8REF - chains A and B of the 3 polymer chains in the assembly; structure by X-ray diffraction, 1.90 A resolution.

Chain A:
Name: HLA class I histocompatibility antigen B alpha chain
Source organism: Homo sapiens
UniProtKB: C5IYE8 (C5IYE8_HUMAN); residues -23 to 338 here correspond to UniProt positions 1-362 (UniProt number = residue number + 24)
Chain sequence (362 residues; numbered -23 to 338; the number before each row is that of its first residue; numbers below 1 keep their minus sign (Met-23 is residue -23)):
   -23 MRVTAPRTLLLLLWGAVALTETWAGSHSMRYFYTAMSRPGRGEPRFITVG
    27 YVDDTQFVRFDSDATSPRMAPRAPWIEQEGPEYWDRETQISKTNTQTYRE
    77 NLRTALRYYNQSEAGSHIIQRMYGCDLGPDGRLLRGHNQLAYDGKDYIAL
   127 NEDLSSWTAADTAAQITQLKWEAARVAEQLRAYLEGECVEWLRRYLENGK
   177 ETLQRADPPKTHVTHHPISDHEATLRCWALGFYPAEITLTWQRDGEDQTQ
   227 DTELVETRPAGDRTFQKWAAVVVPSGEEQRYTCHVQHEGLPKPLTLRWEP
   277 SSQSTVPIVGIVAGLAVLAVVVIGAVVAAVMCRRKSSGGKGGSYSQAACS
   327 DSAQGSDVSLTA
Not modelled in the structure: -23 to 0, 277-338
Cystine bridges: Cys101-Cys164, Cys203-Cys259
Bound ions: Na+: Gln155 (shared with 1 residue of chain C)

Chain B:
Name: Beta-2-microglobulin
Source organism: Homo sapiens
UniProtKB: P61769 (B2MG_HUMAN); residues 1-99 here correspond to UniProt positions 21-119 (UniProt number = residue number + 20)
Chain sequence (100 residues; each row starts with the number of its first residue; numbering starts at 0):
     0 MIQRTPKIQVYSRHPAENGKSNFLNCYVSGFHPSDIEVDLLKNGERIEKV
    50 EHSDLSFSKDWSFYLLYYTEFTPTEKDEYACRVNHVTLSQPKIVKWDRDM
Not modelled in the structure: 0-1
Cystine bridges: Cys25-Cys80
Sequence notes: initiating methionine (0)
UniProt features mapped onto this chain:
  - modified residue: Gln2 (Pyrrolidone carboxylic acid)
  - glycosylation: Ile1 (N-linked (Glc) (glycation) isoleucine), Lys19 (N-linked (Glc) (glycation) lysine), Lys41 (N-linked (Glc) (glycation) lysine), Lys48 (N-linked (Glc) (glycation) lysine), Lys58 (N-linked (Glc) (glycation) lysine), Lys91 (N-linked (Glc) (glycation) lysine), Lys94 (N-linked (Glc) (glycation) lysine)

Chain A / chain B interface:
Pairs across the interface (63):
  Phe8(A) - Phe56(B)  hydrophobic
  Tyr9(A) - Phe56(B)
  Thr10(A) - Phe56(B)
  Thr10(A) - Phe62(B)
  Met12(A) - Ser33(B)  hydrogen bond
  Arg17(A) - Asp34(B)  salt bridge
  Ile23(A) - Leu54(B)
  Val25(A) - Asp53(B)
  Val25(A) - Leu54(B)
  Val25(A) - Ser55(B)
  Tyr27(A) - Ser55(B)  hydrogen bond
  Tyr27(A) - Tyr63(B)  hydrogen bond
  Gln32(A) - Asp53(B)  hydrogen bond
  Arg35(A) - Asp53(B)  salt bridge
  Arg48(A) - Asp53(B)  salt bridge
  Ile94(A) - His31(B)
  Ile94(A) - Pro32(B)  hydrophobic
  Ile94(A) - Ser33(B)
  Ile94(A) - Phe62(B)  hydrophobic
  Gln96(A) - His31(B)  hydrogen bond
  Gln96(A) - Phe56(B)
  Gln96(A) - Trp60(B)  hydrogen bond (side chain-backbone)
  Gln96(A) - Phe62(B)
  Arg97(A) - Phe56(B)
  Met98(A) - Phe56(B)  hydrophobic
  Met98(A) - Lys58(B)
  Met98(A) - Trp60(B)  hydrophobic
  Gln115(A) - Trp60(B)
  Leu116(A) - Trp60(B)
  Ala117(A) - Trp60(B)  hydrophobic
  Asp119(A) - His31(B)
  Gly120(A) - Arg3(B)  hydrogen bond (backbone-side chain)
  Gly120(A) - His31(B)
  Gly120(A) - Trp60(B)
  Asp122(A) - Trp60(B)  hydrogen bond
  His192(A) - Asp98(B)  salt bridge
  Arg202(A) - Asp98(B)  hydrogen bond (side chain-backbone)
  Arg202(A) - Met99(B)
  Trp204(A) - Asp98(B)
  Trp204(A) - Met99(B)
  Leu206(A) - Pro14(B)  hydrophobic
  Val231(A) - Gln8(B)
  Glu232(A) - Lys6(B)
  Glu232(A) - Gln8(B)  hydrogen bond (backbone-side chain)
  Glu232(A) - Tyr26(B)
  Glu232(A) - Ser28(B)  hydrogen bond
  Thr233(A) - Tyr26(B)
  Arg234(A) - Gln8(B)  hydrogen bond
  Arg234(A) - Tyr10(B)
  Arg234(A) - Tyr26(B)
  Arg234(A) - Met99(B)  hydrogen bond (side chain-backbone)
  Pro235(A) - Tyr10(B)  hydrogen bond (backbone-side chain)
  Pro235(A) - Asn24(B)
  Pro235(A) - Tyr26(B)
  Pro235(A) - Leu65(B)  hydrophobic
  Ala236(A) - Arg12(B)  hydrogen bond (backbone-side chain)
  Ala236(A) - Asn24(B)  hydrogen bond (backbone-side chain)
  Gly237(A) - Arg12(B)
  Asp238(A) - Arg12(B)
  Gln242(A) - Tyr10(B)
  Gln242(A) - Ser11(B)  hydrogen bond (side chain-backbone)
  Gln242(A) - Arg12(B)  hydrogen bond (side chain-backbone)
  Trp244(A) - Met99(B)  hydrogen bond (side chain-backbone)
Other interface residues (no listed pair), chain B (28 interface residues in all): His13, Ser57, Asp59

In short:
35 residues of chain A and 28 residues of chain B are in contact; the contacts include 19 hydrogen bonds and 4
salt bridges. Among the polar pairs are Arg17(A)-Asp34(B), Arg35(A)-Asp53(B) and Arg48(A)-Asp53(B).
Chain A is HLA class I histocompatibility antigen B alpha chain and chain B is Beta-2-microglobulin, both from
Homo sapiens; the structure, Crystal structure of HLA B*13:01 in complex with SVLNDILARL, an 10-mer epitope
from SARS-CoV-2 Spike (S975-984), was determined by X-ray diffraction (same publication as 7SIS, 8RBU, 8RBV,
8RCV, 8RH6 and 8RHQ).
